7T0P - chain A; structure by X-ray diffraction, 2.04 A resolution.

[Chain A]
Name: Tyrosine-protein kinase JAK2
Source organism: Homo sapiens
Notes: EC 2.7.10.2
UniProt: O60674 (JAK2_HUMAN); residue numbers follow UniProt; this construct covers 536-812
Amino-acid sequence (289 residues; row label = number of the first residue in the row):
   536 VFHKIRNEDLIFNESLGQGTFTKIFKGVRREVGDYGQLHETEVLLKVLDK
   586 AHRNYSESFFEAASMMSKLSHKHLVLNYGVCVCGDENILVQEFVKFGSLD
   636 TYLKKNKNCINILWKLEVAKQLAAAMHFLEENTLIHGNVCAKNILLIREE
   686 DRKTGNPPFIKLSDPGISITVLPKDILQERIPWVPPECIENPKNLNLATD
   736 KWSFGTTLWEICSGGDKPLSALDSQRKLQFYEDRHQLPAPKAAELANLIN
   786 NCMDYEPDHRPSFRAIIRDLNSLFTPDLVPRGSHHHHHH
Disordered / not traced: 809-824
Construct notes: engineered mutation Ala659 (Trp in O60674), Ala777 (Trp in O60674), His794 (Phe in O60674); expression tag (813-824)
Curated features (UniProtKB/Swiss-Prot):
  - site: Asp710, Ile711 (Breakpoint for translocation to form PCM1-JAK2 fusion protein)
  - modified residue: Tyr570 (Phosphotyrosine)
  - natural variant: Phe537 to Lys539 (sequence variant, change not given here; In myeloproliferative disorder with erythrocytosis), His538 to Lys539 (sequence variant, change not given here; In myeloproliferative disorder with erythrocytosis), Lys539 (K539L: In myeloproliferative disorder with erythrocytosis), Lys607 (K607N: In AML), Val617 (V617F: In PV, THCYT3 and AML; V617I: In THCYT3)
Residues lining bound ligands: E3W (4'-{[5-amino-3-(4-sulfamoylanilino)-1H-1,2,4-triazole-1-carbonyl]amino}-4-(benzyloxy)[1,1'-biphenyl]-3-carboxylic acid): Leu551, Gly554, Thr555, Thr557, Ile559, Leu579, Lys581, Val610, Gln626, Glu627, Phe628, Val629, Lys630, Phe631, Gly632, Ser633, Thr636, Asn673, Cys675, Lys677, Asn678, Leu680, Ser698, Arg715, Trp718
What the authors report for this chain:
  - binding site for E3W: Thr555, Thr557, Lys581, Arg715, Trp718
  - conformationally variable residues (side-chain flip): Gln553 to Thr555, Phe594, Phe595, Asn673
  - contacts within the chain: Asn673-Pro700 (hydrogen bond), Asn673-Ile702 (hydrogen bond), Asn673-Arg715 (hydrogen bond)

[In short]
Chain A binds compound E3W. The paper reports a binding site for E3W at Thr555, Thr557 and Lys581 among
others; conformational variability at Gln553, Phe594 and Phe595 among others.
Chain A is Tyrosine-protein kinase JAK2 (Homo sapiens); the structure, JAK2 JH2 in complex with JAK315, was
determined by X-ray diffraction (same publication as 7SZW).
